8XZ8 - chains A and B of the 4 polymer chains in the assembly; structure by electron microscopy, 3.65 A resolution.

# Chain A
Molecule: Angiotensin-converting enzyme
Source organism: Bos taurus
Notes: EC 3.4.-.-
UniProtKB: Q2HJI5 (Q2HJI5_BOVIN); numbering as in UniProt (aligned over 1-804)
Sequence (804 residues; each row starts with the number of its first residue):
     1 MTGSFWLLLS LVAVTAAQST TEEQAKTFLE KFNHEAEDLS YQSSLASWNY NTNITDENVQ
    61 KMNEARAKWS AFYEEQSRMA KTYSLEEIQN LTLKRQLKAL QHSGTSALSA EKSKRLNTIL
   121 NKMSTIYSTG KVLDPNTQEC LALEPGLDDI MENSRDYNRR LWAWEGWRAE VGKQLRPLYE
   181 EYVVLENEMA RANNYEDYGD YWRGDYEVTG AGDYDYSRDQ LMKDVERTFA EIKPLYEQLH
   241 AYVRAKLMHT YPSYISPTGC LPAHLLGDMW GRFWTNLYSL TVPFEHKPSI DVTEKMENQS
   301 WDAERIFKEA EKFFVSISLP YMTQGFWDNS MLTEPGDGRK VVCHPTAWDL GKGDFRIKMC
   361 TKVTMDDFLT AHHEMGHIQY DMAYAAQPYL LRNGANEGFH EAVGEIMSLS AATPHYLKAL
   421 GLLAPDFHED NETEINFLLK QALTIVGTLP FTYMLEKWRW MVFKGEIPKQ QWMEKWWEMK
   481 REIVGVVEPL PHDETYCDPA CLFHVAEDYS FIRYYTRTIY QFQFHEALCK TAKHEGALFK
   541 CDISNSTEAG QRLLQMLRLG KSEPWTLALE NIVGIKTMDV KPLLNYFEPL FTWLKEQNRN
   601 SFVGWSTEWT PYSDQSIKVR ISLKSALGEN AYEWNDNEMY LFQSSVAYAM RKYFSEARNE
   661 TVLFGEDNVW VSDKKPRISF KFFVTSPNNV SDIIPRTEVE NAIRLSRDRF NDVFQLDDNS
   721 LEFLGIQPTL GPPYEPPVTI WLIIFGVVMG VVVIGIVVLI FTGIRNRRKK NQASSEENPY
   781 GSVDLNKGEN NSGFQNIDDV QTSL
Disordered / not traced: 1-18, 615-804
Disulfides: Cys343-Cys360
Covalently attached groups: N-acetylglucosamine (NAG) linked to Asn53, Asn90, Asn298, Asn431, Asn545
Ion coordination: Zn2+: Pro345, Glu374

# Chain B
Molecule: Spike glycoprotein
Source organism: Severe acute respiratory syndrome coronavirus 2
UniProtKB: P0DTC2 (SPIKE_SARS2); aligned to UniProt positions 1-1204 over residues 0-1208 (the alignment contains insertions or deletions, so no single offset holds)
Sequence (1206 residues; numbered -2 to 1208; 5 numbers in that range are skipped by the numbering (no residue carries them; nothing is unmodelled there); the number before each row is that of its first residue; numbers below 1 keep their minus sign (Ala-2 is residue -2)):
    -2 ATMFVFLVLL PLVSSQCVMP LFNLITTTQS YTNSFTRGVY YPDKVFRSSV LHLTQDLFLP
    58 FFSNVTWFHA I
    71 SGTNGTKRFD NPVLPFNDGV YFASTEKSNI IRGWIFGTTL DSKTQSLLIV NNATNVFIKV
   131 CEFQFCND
   140 PFLDVYHKNN KSWMESESGV YSSANNCTFE YVSQPFLMDL EGKQGNFKNL REFVFKNIDG
   200 YFKIYSKHTP I
   212 IGRDFPQGFS ALEPLVDLPI GINITRFQTL LALNRSYLTP GDSSSGWTAG AADYYVGYLQ
   272 PRTFLLKYNE NGTITDAVDC ALDPLSETKC TLKSFTVEKG IYQTSNFRVQ PTESIVRFPN
   332 VTNLCPFHEV FNATRFASVY AWNRTRISNC VADYSVLYNF APFFAFKCYG VSPTKLNDLC
   392 FTNVYADSFV IKGNEVSQIA PGQTGNIADY NYKLPDDFTG CVIAWNSNKL DSKHSGNYDY
   452 WYRLFRKSKL KPFERDISTE IYQAGNKPCK G
   484 KGPNCYFPLQ SYGFRPTYGV GHQPYRVVVL SFELLHAPAT VCGPKKSTNL VKNKCVNFNF
   544 NGLTGTGVLT KSNKKFLPFQ QFGRDIVDTT DAVRDPQTLE ILDITPCSFG GVSVITPGTN
   604 TSNQVAVLYQ GVNCTEVSVA IHADQLTPTW RVYSTGSNVF QTRAGCLIGA EYVNNSYECD
   664 IPIGAGICAS YQTQTKSRRA AASVASQSII AYTMSLGAEN SVAYSNNSIA IPTNFTISVT
   724 TEILPVSMTK TSVDCTMYIC GDSTECSNLL LQYGSFCTQL KRALTGIAVE QDKNTQEVFA
   784 QVKQIYKTPP IKYFGGFNFS QILPDPSKPS KRSPIEDLLF NKVTLADAGF IKQYGDCLGD
   844 IAARDLICAQ KFNGLTVLPP LLTDEMIAQY TSALLAGTIT SGWTFGAGPA LQIPFPMQMA
   904 YRFNGIGVTQ NVLYENQKLI ANQFNSAIGK IQDSLFSTPS ALGKLQDVVN HNAQALNTLV
   964 KQLSSKFGAI SSVLNDILSR LDPPEAEVQI DRLITGRLQS LQTYVTQQLI RAAEIRASAN
  1024 LAATKMSECV LGQSKRVDFC GKGYHLMSFP QSAPHGVVFL HVTYVPAQEK NFTTAPAICH
  1084 DGKAHFPREG VFVSNGTHWF VTQRNFYEPQ IITTDNTFVS GNCDVVIGIV NNTVYDPLQL
  1144 ELDSFKEELD KYFKNHTSPD VDLGDISGIN ASVVNIQKEI DRLNEVAKNL NESLIDLQEL
  1204 GKYEQ
Disordered / not traced: -2 to 22, 71-79, 140-157, 247-262, 678-688, 1145-1208
Sequence notes: expression tag (-2 to -1); insertion (16-19); conflict Ile22 (Thr19 in P0DTC2), Thr24 (Arg21 in P0DTC2), Leu50 (Ser in P0DTC2), 24 further conflict positions vs the reference (P0DTC2) not listed; variant Ser27 (Ala in P0DTC2), Asp143 (Gly142 in P0DTC2), Ile212 (Leu in P0DTC2), Gly213 (Val in P0DTC2), Phe216 (Leu in P0DTC2), Phe371 (Ser in P0DTC2), Pro373 (Ser in P0DTC2), Phe375 (Ser in P0DTC2), Ala376 (Thr in P0DTC2), Asn405 (Asp in P0DTC2), Ser408 (Arg in P0DTC2), Asn417 (Lys in P0DTC2), Lys440 (Asn in P0DTC2), Ser446 (Gly in P0DTC2), Lys460 (Asn in P0DTC2), Asn477 (Ser in P0DTC2), Lys478 (Thr in P0DTC2), Lys484 (Glu in P0DTC2), Pro486 (Phe in P0DTC2), Arg498 (Gln in P0DTC2), Tyr501 (Asn in P0DTC2), His505 (Tyr in P0DTC2), Gly614 (Asp in P0DTC2), Tyr655 (His in P0DTC2), Lys679 (Asn in P0DTC2), Arg681 (Pro in P0DTC2), Lys764 (Asn in P0DTC2), Tyr796 (Asp in P0DTC2), His954 (Gln in P0DTC2), Lys969 (Asn in P0DTC2), Pro986 (Lys in P0DTC2), Pro987 (Val in P0DTC2)
Disulfides: Cys131-Cys166, Cys291-Cys301, Cys336-Cys361, Cys379-Cys432, Cys391-Cys525, Cys480-Cys488, Cys617-Cys649, Cys662-Cys671, Cys738-Cys760, Cys743-Cys749, Cys840-Cys851, Cys1032-Cys1043, Cys1082-Cys1126
Covalently attached groups: N-acetylglucosamine (NAG) linked to Asn61, Asn122, Asn165, Asn234, Asn282, Asn331, Asn343, Asn616, Asn657, Asn709, Asn717, Asn801, Asn1074, Asn1098, Asn1134
Residues lining bound ligands: N-acetylglucosamine (NAG; 2-acetamido-2-deoxy-beta-D-glucopyranose): Arg346, Asn354, Arg355, Arg466
Curated features (UniProtKB/Swiss-Prot):
  - glycosylation: Asn334 (N-linked (GlcNAc...) (complex) asparagine)

# Chain A / chain B interface
Pairs across the interface - 28 pairs, chain A then chain B:
  Ser19(A) with Asn477(B), hydrogen bond (backbone-side chain)
  Gln24(A) with Gly476(B); Tyr489(B), hydrogen bond (backbone-side chain)
  Thr27(A) with Phe456(B); Tyr473(B); Tyr489(B), hydrogen bond
  Phe28(A) with Tyr489(B)
  Glu30(A) with Phe456(B)
  Lys31(A) with Tyr489(B); Phe490(B); Gln493(B)
  His34(A) with Tyr453(B), hydrogen bond; Leu455(B); Gln493(B)
  Asp38(A) with Tyr449(B), hydrogen bond
  Tyr41(A) with Tyr501(B)
  Gln42(A) with Tyr449(B), hydrogen bond
  Leu45(A) with Arg498(B)
  Tyr83(A) with Asn487(B), hydrogen bond; Tyr489(B), hydrogen bond
  Lys352(A) with Lys403(B); Gly496(B), hydrogen bond (side chain-backbone); Tyr501(B), hydrogen bond; Gly502(B), hydrogen bond (backbone-backbone); His505(B)
  Gly353(A) with Gly502(B)
  Asp354(A) with Thr500(B), hydrogen bond; Gly502(B)
Other interface residues (no listed pair), chain A (20 interface residues in all): Thr82, Thr323, Asn329, Gly351, Arg356
Other interface residues (no listed pair), chain B (22 interface residues in all): Asn417, Ala475, Cys488, Val503

# In short
20 residues of chain A and 22 residues of chain B are in contact, with 12 hydrogen bonds. Polar contacts
include Ser19(A)-Asn477(B), Gln24(A)-Tyr489(B) and Thr27(A)-Tyr489(B). Chain B binds N-acetylglucosamine.
N-acetylglucosamine is covalently linked to Asn53(A), Asn90(A), Asn298(A), Asn431(A) and Asn545(A).
Here chain A is Angiotensin-converting enzyme (Bos taurus) and chain B is Spike glycoprotein (Severe acute
respiratory syndrome coronavirus 2). Entry 8XZ8 (BA.2.86 Spike in complex with bovine ACE2 (bound 1 ACE2)) was
determined by electron microscopy.
